1CNE - chain A; structure by X-ray diffraction, 3.00 A resolution.

# Chain A
Protein: Nitrate reductase
Source organism: Zea mays
Notes: EC 1.6.6.1
Reference sequence: P17571 (NIA1_MAIZE); residues 1-270 here correspond to UniProt positions 352-621 (UniProt number = residue number + 351)
Amino-acid sequence (270 residues; numbered 1 to 270; the number before each row is that of its first residue):
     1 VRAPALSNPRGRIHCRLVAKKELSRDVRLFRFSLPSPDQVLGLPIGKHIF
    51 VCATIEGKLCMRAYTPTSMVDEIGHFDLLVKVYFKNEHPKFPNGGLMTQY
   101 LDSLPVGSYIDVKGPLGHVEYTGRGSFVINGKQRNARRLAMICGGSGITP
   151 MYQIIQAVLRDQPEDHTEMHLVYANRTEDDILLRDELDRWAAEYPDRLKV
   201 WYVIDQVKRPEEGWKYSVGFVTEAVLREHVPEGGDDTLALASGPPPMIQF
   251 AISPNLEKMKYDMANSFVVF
Not modelled in the structure: 1-10
Construct notes: conflict Gly11 (Glu362 in P17571), Arg12 (Lys363 in P17571), Ala19 (Gly370 in P17571), Thr54 (Ser405 in P17571), Asn135 (His486 in P17571), Arg137 (Ser488 in P17571), Ser242 (Cys593 in P17571)
UniProt features mapped onto this chain:
  - binding site (FAD): Arg62 to Thr65, Leu79 to Lys81, Phe84, Leu96 to Thr98, Ser146, Thr149
Residues lining bound ligands: FAD (flavin-adenine dinucleotide): His48, Cys60, Arg62, Ala63, Tyr64, Thr65, Leu79, Val80, Lys81, Tyr83, Phe84, His88, Gly94, Gly95, Leu96, Met97, Thr98, Ser146, Thr149, Pro150, Phe270

# Summary
Chain A binds flavin-adenine dinucleotide. UniProt lists 13 FAD-binding residues.
Chain A is Nitrate reductase (Zea mays); the structure, Structural studies on corn nitrate reductase: refined
structure of the cytochrome B reductase fragment at 2.5 ..., was determined by X-ray diffraction together with
1CNF and 2CND from the same study.
